1K1G - chains B and A; structure by solution NMR.

== Chain B ==
Molecule: 11-nt RNA strand
Sequence (11 nucleotides; numbered 501 to 511; the number before each row is that of its first residue):
   501 UAUACUAACA A

== Chain A ==
Protein: SF1-Bo isoform
From: Homo sapiens
Notes: fragment: Residues 133-260, KH-QUA2 region
UniProt: Q15637 (SF01_HUMAN); numbering as in UniProt (aligned over 133-260)
Amino-acid sequence (131 residues; each row starts with the number of its first residue):
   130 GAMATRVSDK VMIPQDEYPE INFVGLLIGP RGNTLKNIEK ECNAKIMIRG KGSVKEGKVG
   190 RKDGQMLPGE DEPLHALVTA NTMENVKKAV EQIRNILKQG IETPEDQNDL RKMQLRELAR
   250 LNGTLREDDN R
Disordered / not traced: 130-133, 256-260
Construct notes: cloning artifact (130-132)

== Chain B / chain A interface ==
Pairs across the interface - 49 pairs, chain B then chain A:
  A502(B) - Gly252(A)  base contact
  A502(B) - Thr253(A)  base contact
  A502(B) - Leu254(A)  base contact
  A502(B) - Arg255(A)  sugar contact
  U503(B) - Arg255(A)  phosphate contact
  A504(B) - Lys241(A)  base contact
  A504(B) - Leu244(A)  sugar contact
  A504(B) - Ala248(A)  sugar contact
  A504(B) - Thr253(A)  sugar contact
  A504(B) - Leu254(A)  base contact
  A504(B) - Arg255(A)  base contact
  C505(B) - Asn151(A)  base contact
  C505(B) - Leu244(A)  sugar contact
  C505(B) - Thr253(A)  phosphate contact
  U506(B) - Asn151(A)  base contact
  U506(B) - Gly154(A)  base contact
  U506(B) - Leu155(A)  base contact
  U506(B) - Gly158(A)  sugar contact
  U506(B) - Pro159(A)  sugar contact
  U506(B) - Arg160(A)  sugar contact
  U506(B) - Leu247(A)  base contact
  A507(B) - Ile150(A)  base contact
  A507(B) - Val153(A)  base contact
  A507(B) - Gly154(A)  base contact
  A507(B) - Ile157(A)  base contact
  A507(B) - Arg160(A)  sugar contact
  A507(B) - Ser182(A)  base contact
  A507(B) - Val183(A)  base contact
  A507(B) - Lys184(A)  base contact
  A508(B) - Ile157(A)  base contact
  A508(B) - Arg160(A)  sugar contact
  A508(B) - Leu164(A)  base contact
  A508(B) - Ile175(A)  base contact
  A508(B) - Met176(A)  base contact
  A508(B) - Ile177(A)  base contact
  A508(B) - Ser182(A)  base contact
  A508(B) - Val183(A)  base contact
  A508(B) - Arg190(A)  phosphate contact
  C509(B) - Arg160(A)  phosphate contact
  C509(B) - Met176(A)  sugar contact
  C509(B) - Val183(A)  base contact
  A510(B) - Met176(A)  phosphate contact
  A511(B) - Ile177(A)  base contact
  A511(B) - Arg178(A)  base contact
  A511(B) - Gly179(A)  base contact
  A511(B) - Ser182(A)  base contact
  A511(B) - Val183(A)  base contact
  A511(B) - Met195(A)  sugar contact
  A511(B) - Leu196(A)  base contact
Interface residues without a listed pair, chain A (32 interface residues in all): Gly161, Glu201, Arg245

== Overview ==
The interface between chain B and chain A involves 10 residues on one side and 32 on the other.
Here chain B is an 11-nt RNA strand and chain A is SF1-Bo isoform (Homo sapiens). Entry 1K1G (Structural basis
for recognition of the intron branch site RNA by splicing factor 1) was determined by solution NMR.
